6UEN - chains C and D of the 5 polymer chains in the assembly; structure by electron microscopy, 3.67 A resolution.

[Chain C (and D)]
Protein: the phosphoprotein (P) of human respiratory syncytial virus
Organism: Human respiratory syncytial virus
Notes: chain D of this document is another copy of the same molecule, construct and numbering; everything in this record applies to it too
Reference sequence: G3C7Q7 (G3C7Q7_HRSV); residue numbers follow UniProt; this construct covers 1-241
Chain sequence (241 residues; each row starts with the number of its first residue):
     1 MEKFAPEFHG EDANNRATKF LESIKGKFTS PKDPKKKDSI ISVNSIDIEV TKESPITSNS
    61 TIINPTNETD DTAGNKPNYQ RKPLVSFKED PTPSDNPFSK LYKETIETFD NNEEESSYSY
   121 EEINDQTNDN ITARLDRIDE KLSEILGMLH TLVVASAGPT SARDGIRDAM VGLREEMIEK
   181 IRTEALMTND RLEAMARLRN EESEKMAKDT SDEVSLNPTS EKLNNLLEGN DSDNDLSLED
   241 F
Not modelled in the structure: 1-127, 183-241 (chain D: 1-127, 203-241)

[Interface between chain C and chain D]
Residue-residue contacts (23):
  Leu135(C) - Arg134(D)
  Ile138(C) - Ile138(D)  hydrophobic
  Leu142(C) - Leu142(D)  hydrophobic
  Leu142(C) - Ile145(D)  hydrophobic
  Ser143(C) - Lys180(D)
  Ile145(C) - Ile145(D)  hydrophobic
  Leu146(C) - Ile145(D)  hydrophobic
  Leu149(C) - Ile145(D)  hydrophobic
  Leu149(C) - Met148(D)  hydrophobic
  Leu149(C) - Leu149(D)  hydrophobic
  His150(C) - Met148(D)
  His150(C) - Leu173(D)
  Thr151(C) - Met177(D)
  Val154(C) - Arg174(D)
  Val154(C) - Met177(D)  hydrophobic
  Gly158(C) - Ile166(D)
  Ser161(C) - Arg174(D)  hydrogen bond
  Ala169(C) - Ile178(D)  hydrophobic
  Leu173(C) - Ile181(D)  hydrophobic
  Leu173(C) - Arg182(D)
  Glu176(C) - Arg182(D)  salt bridge
  Met177(C) - Ala185(D)  hydrophobic
  Met177(C) - Leu186(D)  hydrophobic
Also at the interface, not in a pair above, chain C (27 interface residues in all): Ile131, Glu144, Gly147, Leu152, Val153, Ser156, Ala157, Thr160, Ile166, Met170, Ile181
Also at the interface, not in a pair above, chain D (25 interface residues in all): Ile131, Lys141, Glu144, Thr151, Leu152, Ala162, Arg163, Met170, Asn189

[Summary]
The interface between chain C and chain D involves 27 residues on one side and 25 on the other; the contacts
include 1 hydrogen bond and 1 salt bridge. Polar pairs include Glu176(C)-Arg182(D) and Ser161(C)-Arg174(D).
Both chains are the phosphoprotein (P) of human respiratory syncytial virus (Human respiratory syncytial
virus). Entry 6UEN (Cryo-EM structure of the respiratory syncytial virus RNA polymerase) was determined by
electron microscopy.
